4L00 - chain A; structure by X-ray diffraction, 1.80 A resolution.

Chain A:
Protein: Tyrosine-protein kinase JAK1
Source organism: Homo sapiens
Notes: EC 2.7.10.2; fragment: pseudokinase domain
UniProtKB: P23458 (JAK1_HUMAN); residues 561-860 here = UniProt positions 561-860
Amino-acid sequence (304 residues; numbered 557 to 860; the number before each row is that of its first residue):
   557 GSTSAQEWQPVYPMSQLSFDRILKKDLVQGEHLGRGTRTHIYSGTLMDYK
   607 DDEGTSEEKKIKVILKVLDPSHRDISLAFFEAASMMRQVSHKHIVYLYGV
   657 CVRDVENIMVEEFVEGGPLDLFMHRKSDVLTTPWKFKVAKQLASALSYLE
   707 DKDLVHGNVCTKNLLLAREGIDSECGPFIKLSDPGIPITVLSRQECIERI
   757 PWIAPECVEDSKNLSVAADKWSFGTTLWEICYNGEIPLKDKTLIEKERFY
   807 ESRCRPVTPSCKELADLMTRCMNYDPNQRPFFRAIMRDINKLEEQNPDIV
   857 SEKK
Unresolved in the structure: 557-563, 605-614, 851-860
Sequence notes: expression tag (557-560)
From the paper describing this entry:
  - disease-associated variants - V658F: increased catalytic activity (citing earlier work)

Overview:
The paper reports that V658F increases catalytic activity.
Chain A is Tyrosine-protein kinase JAK1 (Homo sapiens); the structure, Crystal structure of the apo Jak1
pseudokinase domain, was determined by X-ray diffraction together with 4L01 from the same study.
